6ZID - chains H and M of the 4 polymer chains in the assembly; structure by X-ray diffraction, 2.80 A resolution.

== Chain H ==
Name: Reaction center protein H chain
Organism: Blastochloris viridis
UniProtKB: P06008 (RCEH_BLAVI); residue numbers follow UniProt; this construct covers 1-258
Chain sequence (258 residues; each row starts with the number of its first residue):
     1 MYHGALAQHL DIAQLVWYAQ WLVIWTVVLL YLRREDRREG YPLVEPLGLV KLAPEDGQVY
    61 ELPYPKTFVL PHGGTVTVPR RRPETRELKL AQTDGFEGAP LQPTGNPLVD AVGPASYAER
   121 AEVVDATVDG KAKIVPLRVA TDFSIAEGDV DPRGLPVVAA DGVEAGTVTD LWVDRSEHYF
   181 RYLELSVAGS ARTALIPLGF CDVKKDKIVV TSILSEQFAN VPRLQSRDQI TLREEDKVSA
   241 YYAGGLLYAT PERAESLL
Modified / non-standard residues: M1 (N-formylmethionine; FME)
UniProt features mapped onto this chain:
  - modified residue: M1 (N-formylmethionine)
Ligand contacts:
  - heptane-1,2,3-triol (HTO), molecule 1: Y2, H3, G4, A5
  - heptane-1,2,3-triol (HTO), molecule 2: V23, V27, Y31

== Chain M ==
Name: Reaction center protein M chain
Organism: Blastochloris viridis
UniProtKB: P06010 (RCEM_BLAVI); residues 1-323 here correspond to UniProt positions 2-324 (UniProt number = residue number + 1)
Chain sequence (323 residues; each row starts with the number of its first residue):
     1 ADYQTIYTQI QARGPHITVS GEWGDNDRVG KPFYSYWLGK IGDAQIGPIY LGASGIAAFA
    61 FGSTAILIIL FNMAAEVHFD PLQFFRQFFW LGLYPPKAQY GMGIPPLHDG GWWLMAGLFM
   121 TLSLGSWWIR VYSRARALGL GTHIAWNFAA AIFFVLCIGC IHPTLVGSWS EGVPFGIWPH
   181 IDWLTAFSIR YGNFYYCPWH GFSIGFAYGC GLLFAAHGAT ILAVARFGGD REIEQITDRG
   241 TAVERAALFW RWTIGFNATI ESVHRWGWFF SLMVMVSASV GILLTGTFVD NWYLWCVKHG
   301 AAPDYPAYLP ATPDPASLPG APK
UniProt features mapped onto this chain:
  - binding site ((7R,8Z)-bacteriochlorophyll b): H180, H200
  - binding site (Fe cation): H217, E232, H264
  - binding site (a ubiquinone): W250
Bound ions: Fe ion: H217, E232, H264 (shared with 2 residues of chain L)
Ligand contacts:
  - bacteriochlorophyll b (BCB), molecule 1: L38, M120, F154, V155, I158, V173, I177, W178, H180, I181, W183, L184
  - bacteriochlorophyll b (BCB), molecule 2: G62, A65, I66, I69, M120, L124, F148, A151, I152, F154, V155, I158, F175, W183, L184, T185, F187, S188, F194, Y195, C197, W199, H200, S203, I204, A207, Y208, V274, M275, A278, G281, I282
  - bacteriochlorophyll b (BCB), molecule 3: L184, Y195, Y208
  - bacteriochlorophyll b (BCB), molecule 4: Y195, H200, G201, I204, G205, Y208, G209, L212, F270
  - bacteriopheophytin b (BPB), molecule 1: I46, I49, A58, F59, G62, S123, L124, W127, V131, I144, N147, F148, A151, S271, V274, M275
  - bacteriopheophytin b (BPB), molecule 2: Y208, G211, L212, A215, A216, W250, T253, I254
  - diacyl glycerol (DGA): F88, F89, I177
  - heptane-1,2,3-triol (HTO): W268, F269, L272, M273, V276
  - menaquinone-7 (MQ7): L212, L213, A216, H217, T220, V243, A246, A247, W250, I254, F256, N257, A258, T259, I260, V263, W266, F270
  - 15-cis-1,2-dihydroneurosporene (NS5): I66, I69, L70, M73, F88, W113, L114, G117, L118, M120, T121, V155, L156, I158, G159, C160, W169, V173, P174, F175, G176, I177, H180

== Chain H / chain M interface ==
Contacting residue pairs (119):
  H3(H) - T287(M)
  H3(H) - F288(M)
  G4(H) - F288(M)
  D11(H) - W295(M)  hydrogen bond
  D11(H) - K298(M)  salt bridge
  D11(H) - H299(M)  salt bridge
  I12(H) - F288(M)  hydrophobic
  A13(H) - W199(M)
  A13(H) - V289(M)  hydrophobic
  A13(H) - W295(M)
  Q14(H) - W295(M)
  Q14(H) - H299(M)
  V16(H) - W199(M)
  V16(H) - V280(M)  hydrophobic
  W17(H) - P198(M)  hydrophobic
  W17(H) - W199(M)
  W17(H) - F202(M)  hydrophobic
  Q20(H) - W199(M)  hydrogen bond
  Q20(H) - F202(M)
  Q20(H) - M273(M)
  Q20(H) - S277(M)  hydrogen bond
  W21(H) - F202(M)
  I24(H) - F202(M)  hydrophobic
  I24(H) - F206(M)  hydrophobic
  V27(H) - F269(M)  hydrophobic
  V28(H) - W266(M)  hydrophobic
  Y31(H) - R265(M)  hydrogen bond
  L32(H) - R265(M)
  L32(H) - W266(M)
  L32(H) - F269(M)  hydrophobic
  R33(H) - F256(M)
  R33(H) - N257(M)  hydrogen bond (side chain-backbone)
  E35(H) - T259(M)
  E35(H) - S262(M)
  D36(H) - N257(M)
  D36(H) - A258(M)
  D36(H) - T259(M)
  D36(H) - S262(M)  hydrogen bond
  D36(H) - W266(M)  hydrogen bond
  E39(H) - I236(M)
  E39(H) - R239(M)  salt bridge
  E39(H) - T259(M)
  Y41(H) - R251(M)  hydrogen bond
  L43(H) - R251(M)
  K66(H) - E261(M)  salt bridge
  K66(H) - R265(M)
  F68(H) - I236(M)  hydrophobic
  F68(H) - T237(M)
  F68(H) - E261(M)
  L70(H) - T237(M)
  V76(H) - T237(M)
  R82(H) - R239(M)
  E84(H) - R239(M)  salt bridge
  P114(H) - R245(M)  hydrogen bond (backbone-side chain)
  S116(H) - T241(M)  hydrogen bond (backbone-side chain)
  S116(H) - R245(M)  hydrogen bond (backbone-side chain)
  A118(H) - R239(M)
  A118(H) - G240(M)
  A118(H) - T241(M)
  A118(H) - E244(M)
  R120(H) - E234(M)  hydrogen bond (side chain-backbone)
  R120(H) - Q235(M)
  R120(H) - D238(M)  hydrogen bond (side chain-backbone)
  R120(H) - R239(M)
  R120(H) - G240(M)
  A121(H) - D238(M)  hydrogen bond (backbone-side chain)
  D125(H) - R231(M)  salt bridge
  D125(H) - E234(M)
  K133(H) - E234(M)  salt bridge
  I134(H) - R231(M)
  D142(H) - G14(M)
  D142(H) - P15(M)
  F143(H) - R13(M)
  F143(H) - G14(M)
  S144(H) - A12(M)
  S144(H) - R13(M)  hydrogen bond (backbone-backbone)
  I145(H) - I10(M)  hydrophobic
  I145(H) - Q11(M)
  A146(H) - Q11(M)  hydrogen bond (backbone-backbone)
  A146(H) - R13(M)
  E147(H) - Y36(M)
  G148(H) - Y36(M)
  D149(H) - Q9(M)
  D149(H) - Q11(M)  hydrogen bond (side chain-backbone)
  D149(H) - Y36(M)  hydrogen bond
  V150(H) - I10(M)
  P152(H) - I10(M)  hydrophobic
  R175(H) - I17(M)
  S176(H) - I17(M)
  E177(H) - D43(M)
  H178(H) - A12(M)
  H178(H) - G14(M)
  H178(H) - P15(M)  hydrogen bond (side chain-backbone)
  H178(H) - I17(M)
  Y179(H) - Q4(M)  hydrogen bond
  Y179(H) - T8(M)
  F180(H) - I10(M)
  F180(H) - Q11(M)
  F180(H) - A12(M)  hydrophobic
  R181(H) - D230(M)  salt bridge
  R181(H) - R231(M)
  L198(H) - Q4(M)
  G199(H) - D2(M)
  G199(H) - Q4(M)
  G199(H) - R226(M)  hydrogen bond (backbone-side chain)
  F200(H) - R226(M)
  C201(H) - Q9(M)  hydrogen bond (backbone-side chain)
  D202(H) - Y3(M)
  V203(H) - Q9(M)  hydrogen bond (backbone-side chain)
  V203(H) - I10(M)  hydrophobic
  L232(H) - R231(M)
  E235(H) - R231(M)  salt bridge
  D236(H) - G240(M)
  D236(H) - T241(M)  hydrogen bond (side chain-backbone)
  S239(H) - R226(M)  hydrogen bond (side chain-backbone)
  S239(H) - F227(M)
  A240(H) - R245(M)
  A243(H) - F227(M)  hydrophobic
  L246(H) - R226(M)
Other interface residues (no listed pair), chain H (77 interface residues in all): H9, R37, R38, G40, G113, A115, Y117, E119, V128, L171, V173, P197
Other interface residues (no listed pair), chain M (55 interface residues in all): A1, V19, K40, L284

== Overview ==
The interface between chain H and chain M involves 77 residues on one side and 55 on the other; the contacts
include 25 hydrogen bonds and 9 salt bridges. Polar contacts include D11(H)-K298(M), D11(H)-H299(M) and
E39(H)-R239(M).
Here chain H is Reaction center protein H chain and chain M is Reaction center protein M chain, both from
Blastochloris viridis. Entry 6ZID (Ultrafast Structural Response to Charge Redistribution Within a
Photosynthetic Reaction Centre - 5 ps (b) structure) was determined by X-ray diffraction (same publication as
6ZHW, 6ZI4, 6ZI5, 6ZI6, 6ZI9 and 6ZIA).
